PDB entry 7EOS | electron microscopy, 3.90 A resolution | chains A and C of the 4 polymer chains in the assembly

# Chain A (and C)
Protein: Glutamate receptor ionotropic, NMDA 2A
Source organism: Homo sapiens
Notes: chain C of this document is another copy of the same molecule, construct and numbering; everything in this record applies to it too
UniProt: Q12879 (NMDE1_HUMAN); numbering as in UniProt (aligned over 1-842)
Chain sequence (853 residues; row label = number of the first residue in the row):
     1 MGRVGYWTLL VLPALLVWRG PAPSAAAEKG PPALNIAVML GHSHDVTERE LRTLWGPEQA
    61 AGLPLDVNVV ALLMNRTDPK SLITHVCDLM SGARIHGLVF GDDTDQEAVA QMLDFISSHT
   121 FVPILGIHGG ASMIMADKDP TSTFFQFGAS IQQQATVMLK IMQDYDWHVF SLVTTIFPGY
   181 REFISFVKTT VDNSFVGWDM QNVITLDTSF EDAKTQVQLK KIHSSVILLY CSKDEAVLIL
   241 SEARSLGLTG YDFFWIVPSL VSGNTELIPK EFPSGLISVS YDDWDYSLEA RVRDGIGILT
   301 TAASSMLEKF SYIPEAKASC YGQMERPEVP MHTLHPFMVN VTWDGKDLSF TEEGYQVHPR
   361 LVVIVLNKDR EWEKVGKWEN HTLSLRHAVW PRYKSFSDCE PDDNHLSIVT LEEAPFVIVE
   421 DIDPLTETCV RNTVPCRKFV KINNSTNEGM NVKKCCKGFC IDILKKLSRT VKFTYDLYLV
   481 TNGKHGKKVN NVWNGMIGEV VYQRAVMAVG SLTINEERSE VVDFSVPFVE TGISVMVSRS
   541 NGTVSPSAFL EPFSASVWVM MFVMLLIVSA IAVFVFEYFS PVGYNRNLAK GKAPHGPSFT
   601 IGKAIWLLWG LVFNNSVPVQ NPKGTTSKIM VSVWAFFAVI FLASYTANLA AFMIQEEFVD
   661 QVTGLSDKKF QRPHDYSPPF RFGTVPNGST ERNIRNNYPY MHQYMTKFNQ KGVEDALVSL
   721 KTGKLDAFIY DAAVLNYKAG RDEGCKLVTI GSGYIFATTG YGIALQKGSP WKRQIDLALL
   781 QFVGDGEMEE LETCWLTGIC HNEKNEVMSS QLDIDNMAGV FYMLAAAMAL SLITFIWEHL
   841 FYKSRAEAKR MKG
Disordered / not traced: 1-33, 543-548, 582-597, 622-624, 656-659, 802-812, 838-853
Cystine bridges: Cys87-Cys320, Cys429-Cys455, Cys436-Cys456, Cys745-Cys800
Glycans and other covalent adducts: N-acetylglucosamine (NAG) linked to Asn340, Asn687
Sequence notes: engineered mutation Cys794 (Leu in Q12879); expression tag (843-853)
Curated features (UniProtKB/Swiss-Prot):
  - region: Phe599 to Gln620 (Pore-forming)
  - binding site (Zn(2+)): His44, His128, Glu266, Asp282
  - binding site (L-glutamate): Ser511, Thr513, Arg518, Ser689, Thr690, Asp731
  - site: Asn614 (Functional determinant of NMDA receptors)
  - glycosylation (N-linked (GlcNAc...) asparagine): Asn75, Asn340, Asn380, Asn443, Asn444, Asn541, Asn687
  - natural variant: Pro57 (P57L: Found in a cutaneous malignant melanoma sample), Pro79 (P79R: In FESD), Thr143 (T143I: Found in a patient with autism spectrum disorder; uncertain significance), Phe183 (F183I: In FESD; uncertain significance), Ile184 (I184S: In FESD; uncertain significance), Thr189 (T189N: Found in a patient with schizophrenia; uncertain significance), Cys231 (C231Y: In FESD; uncertain significance), Ala243 (A243V: In FESD), Asp252 (D252N: Found in a cutaneous malignant melanoma sample), Ser278 (S278F: Found in a cutaneous malignant melanoma sample), Ala290 (A290V: In FESD; uncertain significance), Gly295 (G295S: In FESD; uncertain significance), 71 further natural variant entries in UniProt
  - mutagenesis: Pro552 (P552A: Changed glutamate-gated calcium ion channel activity characterized by increased desensitization ...), Ser632 (S632F: No effect on localization to the cell membrane. No effect on agonist potency and channel activation by glutamate and glycine), Thr646 (T646R: No effect on localization to the cell membrane. Results in increased glycine potency and channel activation at lower agonist concentrations)

# Interface between chain A and chain C
Contacting residue pairs (10; chain A residue first):
  Gln216(A) - Ser245(C)
  Leu219(A) - Leu246(C)  hydrophobic
  Lys220(A) - Leu246(C)
  Lys220(A) - Gly247(C)
  Lys220(A) - Phe253(C)
  Ser245(A) - Gln216(C)
  Leu246(A) - Leu219(C)  hydrophobic
  Leu246(A) - Lys220(C)
  Gly247(A) - Lys220(C)
  Phe253(A) - Lys220(C)
Other interface residues (no listed pair), chain A (10 interface residues in all): Val217, His223, Leu248
Other interface residues (no listed pair), chain C (10 interface residues in all): Val217, His223, Leu248

# In short
Chain A and chain C each contribute 10 residues to their interface. N-acetylglucosamine is covalently linked
to Asn340(A) and Asn687(A). From UniProt: 4 Zn2+-binding residues, 6 L-glutamate-binding residues and 3
mutagenesis sites on chain A.
Chain A and chain C are both Glutamate receptor ionotropic, NMDA 2A (Homo sapiens); the structure, Structure
of the human GluN1/GluN2A NMDA receptor in the glycine/glutamate bound state, was determined by electron
microscopy, deposited together with 7EOQ, 7EOR, 7EOT and 7EOU.
